8YGT - chains H and L of the 4 polymer chains in the assembly; structure by electron microscopy, 3.01 A resolution.

[Chain H]
Molecule: Antibody 7H13-I54G mutant heavy chain
Source organism: Mus musculus
Notes: antibody fragment or engineered binder
Amino-acid sequence (116 residues; row label = number of the first residue in the row):
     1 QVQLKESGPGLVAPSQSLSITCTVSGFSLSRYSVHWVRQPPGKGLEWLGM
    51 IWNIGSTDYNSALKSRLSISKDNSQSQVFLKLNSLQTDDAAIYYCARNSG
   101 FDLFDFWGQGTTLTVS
Not modelled in the structure: 1, 116
Disulfide bonds: Cys22-Cys95

[Chain L]
Molecule: Antibody 7H13-I54G mutant light chain
Source organism: Mus musculus
Notes: antibody fragment or engineered binder
Amino-acid sequence (107 residues; each row starts with the number of its first residue):
     1 DIVMTQSHKFMSTSVGDRVSITCKASQDVTSAVAWYQQKPGQSPKLLISS
    51 ASYRYTGVPDRFSGSGSGTDFTFTISSVQAEDLAVYYCQQHYSTPPTFGA
   101 GTKLELK
Disulfide bonds: Cys23-Cys88

[Chain H / chain L interface]
Residue-residue contacts (19; chain H residue first):
  Gln39(H) - Tyr87(L)
  Leu45(H) - Tyr87(L)
  Leu45(H) - Phe98(L)  hydrophobic
  Trp47(H) - Pro96(L)
  Phe101(H) - His91(L)
  Phe101(H) - Ser93(L)
  Asp102(H) - Gln89(L)  hydrogen bond (backbone-side chain)
  Asp102(H) - His91(L)
  Asp102(H) - Ser93(L)
  Asp102(H) - Pro96(L)
  Leu103(H) - Ala34(L)  hydrophobic
  Leu103(H) - His91(L)
  Phe104(H) - Tyr36(L)  hydrogen bond (backbone-side chain)
  Phe104(H) - Phe98(L)  hydrophobic
  Asp105(H) - Tyr55(L)  hydrogen bond
  Trp107(H) - Tyr36(L)
  Trp107(H) - Ser43(L)
  Trp107(H) - Pro44(L)
  Gly108(H) - Ser43(L)
Other interface residues (no listed pair), chain H (12 interface residues in all): Gly44, Tyr94
Other interface residues (no listed pair), chain L (19 interface residues in all): Gln38, Gln42, Leu46, Ser49, Tyr92, Thr94, Pro95, Ala100

[Summary]
Chain H and chain L form an interface of 12 and 19 residues respectively, with 3 hydrogen bonds. Among the
polar pairs are Asp102(H)-Gln89(L), Phe104(H)-Tyr36(L) and Asp105(H)-Tyr55(L).
Here chain H is Antibody 7H13-I54G mutant heavy chain and chain L is Antibody 7H13-I54G mutant light chain,
both from Mus musculus. Entry 8YGT (Cryo-EM structure of simian rotavirus SA11 VP4 in complex with nAb
7H13-I54G mutant (left side)) was determined by electron microscopy together with 8YGR, 8YGS and 8YGU from the
same study.
